Entry 1YFL (X-ray diffraction, 3.09 A resolution); this record covers chains G and B of the 4 polymer chains in the assembly.

== Chain G ==
Molecule: 16-nt DNA strand
Sequence (16 nucleotides; numbered 601 to 616; the number before each row is that of its first residue):
   601 TCACAGGATC CTGTGA

== Chain B ==
Protein: DNA adenine methylase
From: Enterobacteria phage T4
Notes: EC 2.1.1.72
UniProt: P04392 (DMA_BPT4); numbering as in UniProt (aligned over 1-259)
Amino-acid sequence (259 residues; numbered 1 to 259; the number before each row is that of its first residue):
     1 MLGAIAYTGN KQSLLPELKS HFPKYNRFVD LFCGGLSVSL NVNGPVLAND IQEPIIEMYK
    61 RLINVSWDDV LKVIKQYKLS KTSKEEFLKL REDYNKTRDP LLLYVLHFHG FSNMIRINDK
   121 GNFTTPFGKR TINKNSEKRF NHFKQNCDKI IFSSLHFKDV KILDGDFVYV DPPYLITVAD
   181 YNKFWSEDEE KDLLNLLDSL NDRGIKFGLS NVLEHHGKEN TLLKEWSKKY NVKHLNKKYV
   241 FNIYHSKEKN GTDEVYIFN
Not modelled in the structure: 237-249
Swiss-Prot annotation at these positions:
  - binding site (S-adenosyl-L-methionine): Tyr7, Lys11, Phe32 to Ser37, Asp50, His156, Phe157, Asp171, Tyr181
  - mutagenesis: Pro126 (P126A/C/G: Hypermethylates DNA; P126E/F/H: Loss of methylase activity; P126S: In damh; hypermethylating mutant), Phe127 (F127V: No longer methylates hmC-DNA-containing DNA)
Ligand contacts: sinefungin (SFG): Tyr7, Thr8, Gly9, Asn10, Lys11, Asp30, Leu31, Phe32, Cys33, Gly34, Gly35, Leu36, Ser37, Asn49, Asp50, Ile51, Gln52, Leu155, His156, Phe157, Asp171, Pro172, Pro173, Tyr181, Phe184, Trp185
Reported in the primary citation:
  - mutagenesis - K11S: abolished catalytic activity
  - binding site for the 16-nt DNA strand (chain G): Lys11, Asp171, Pro172, Tyr174
  - binding site for sinefungin: Tyr181

== Chain G / chain B interface ==
Residue-residue contacts - 33 pairs, chain G then chain B:
  DA605(G) with Asn133(B), phosphate contact; Lys134(B), salt bridge to the phosphate; Asn135(B), phosphate contact
  DG606(G) with Arg130(B), base contact; Asn133(B), phosphate contact; Asn135(B), phosphate contact; Arg139(B), salt bridge to the phosphate
  DG607(G) with Ala6(B), phosphate contact; Tyr7(B), hydrogen bond to the phosphate; Thr8(B), sugar contact; Asn10(B), hydrogen bond to the phosphate; Ser112(B), base contact; Asn113(B), base contact; Arg130(B), hydrogen bond to the base; Arg139(B), salt bridge to the phosphate
  DA608(G) with Thr8(B), sugar contact; Gly9(B), hydrogen bond to the phosphate; Lys11(B), hydrogen bond to the base; Asp171(B), hydrogen bond to the base; Pro172(B), hydrogen bond to the base; Pro173(B), base contact; Tyr174(B), stacking on the base; Thr177(B), base contact; Val178(B), phosphate contact; Ala179(B), base contact; Tyr181(B), hydrogen bond to the base; Asn182(B), base contact
  DT609(G) with Met114(B), base contact; Thr177(B), phosphate contact; Val178(B), hydrogen bond to the phosphate; Asp180(B), base contact; His215(B), salt bridge to the phosphate; His216(B), salt bridge to the phosphate
Interface residues without a listed pair, chain G (6 interface residues in all): DC604
Interface residues without a listed pair, chain B (27 interface residues in all): Arg116

== In short ==
Chain G and chain B form an interface of 6 and 27 residues respectively; the contacts include 9 hydrogen
bonds, 5 salt bridges and 1 aromatic stacking contact. Among the polar pairs are DG607(G)-Arg130(B),
DA608(G)-Lys11(B) and DA608(G)-Asp171(B). The paper reports a binding site for the 16-nt DNA strand (chain G)
at Lys11(B), Asp171(B) and Pro172(B) among others; K11S of chain B abolishes catalytic activity.
Chain G is a 16-nt DNA strand and chain B is DNA adenine methylase (Enterobacteria phage T4); the structure,
T4Dam in Complex with Sinefungin and 16-mer Oligonucleotide Showing Semi-specific and Specific Contact and
Flipped Base, was determined by X-ray diffraction, deposited together with 1YF3 and 1YFJ.
